3NED - chain A; structure by X-ray diffraction, 0.95 A resolution.

Chain A:
Name: PAmCherry1 protein
Source organism: Discosoma sp
Reference sequence: D1MPT3 (D1MPT3_DISSP); aligned to UniProt positions 2-234 over residues -3 to 231 (the alignment contains insertions or deletions, so no single offset holds)
Sequence (244 residues; row label = number of the first residue in the row; numbers below 1 keep their minus sign (Met-12 is residue -12)):
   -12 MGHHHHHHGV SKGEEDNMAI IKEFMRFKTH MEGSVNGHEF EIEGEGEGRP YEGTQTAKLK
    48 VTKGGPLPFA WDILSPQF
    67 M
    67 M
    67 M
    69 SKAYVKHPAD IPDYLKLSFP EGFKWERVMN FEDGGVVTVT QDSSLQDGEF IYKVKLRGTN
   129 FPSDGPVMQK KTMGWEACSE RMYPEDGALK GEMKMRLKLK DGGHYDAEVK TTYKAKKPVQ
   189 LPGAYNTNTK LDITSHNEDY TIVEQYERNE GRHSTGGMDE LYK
Not modelled in the structure: -12 to 0
Covalently attached groups: covalent link Phe65-Met67; covalent link Phe65-Met67; covalent link Phe65-Met67; covalent link Met67-Ser69, Met67-Ser69
Modified positions: Met67 (circularized tri-peptide chromophore; NRQ)
Construct notes: expression tag (-12 to -4); engineered mutation Thr16 (Val21 in D1MPT3), Glu26 (Val31 in D1MPT3), Ala57 (Thr62 in D1MPT3), Lys70 (Asn75 in D1MPT3), Leu83 (Phe88 in D1MPT3), Asn98 (Lys103 in D1MPT3), Cys146 (Leu151 in D1MPT3), Met161 (Val166 in D1MPT3), Met163 (Pro168 in D1MPT3), Leu165 (Val170 in D1MPT3), Thr195 (Val200 in D1MPT3), Thr197 (Arg202 in D1MPT3), Asn217 (Ala222 in D1MPT3); chromophore (67, 67, 67)
Metal / ion sites: Na+ site 1 near Glu10 (its only coordinating residue here); Na+ site 2 near Thr41 (its only coordinating residue here)

In short:
Chain A is PAmCherry1 protein (Discosoma sp); the structure, mRouge, was determined by X-ray diffraction,
deposited together with 3NEZ.
